PDB entry 6OMM | electron microscopy, 3.17 A resolution | chains B and C of the 6 polymer chains in the assembly

== Chain B ==
Protein: Guanine nucleotide-binding protein G(I)/G(S)/G(T) subunit beta-1
From: Homo sapiens
UniProtKB: P62873 (GBB1_HUMAN); residues 2-340 here = UniProt positions 2-340
Sequence (353 residues; numbered -12 to 340; the number before each row is that of its first residue; numbers below 1 keep their minus sign (His-12 is residue -12)):
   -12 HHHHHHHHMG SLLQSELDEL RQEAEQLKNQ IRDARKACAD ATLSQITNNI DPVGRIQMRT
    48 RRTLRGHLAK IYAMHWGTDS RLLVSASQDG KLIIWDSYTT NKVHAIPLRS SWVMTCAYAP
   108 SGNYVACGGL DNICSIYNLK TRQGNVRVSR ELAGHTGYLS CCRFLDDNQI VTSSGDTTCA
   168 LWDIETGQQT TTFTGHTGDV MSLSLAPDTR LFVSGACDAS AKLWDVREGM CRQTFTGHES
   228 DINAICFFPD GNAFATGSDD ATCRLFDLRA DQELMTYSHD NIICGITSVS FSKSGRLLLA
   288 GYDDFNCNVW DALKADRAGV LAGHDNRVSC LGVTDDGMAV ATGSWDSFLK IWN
Disordered / not traced: -12 to 4
Sequence notes: expression tag (-12 to 1); engineered mutation Glu6 (Gln in P62873), Gln130 (Glu in P62873), Asp237 (Asn in P62873)
Swiss-Prot annotation at these positions:
  - modified residue: Ser2 (N-acetylserine), His266 (Phosphohistidine)
  - natural variant: Leu30 (L30F: In MRD42; uncertain significance), Arg52 (R52G: In MRD42), Gly64 (G64V: In MRD42), Asp76 (D76E: In MRD42; D76G: In MRD42), Gly77 (G77S: In MRD42), Lys78 (K78R: In MRD42), Ile80 (I80N: In MRD42; I80T: In MRD42), His91 (H91R: In MRD42; uncertain significance), Ala92 (A92T: In MRD42), Pro94 (P94S: In MRD42), Leu95 (L95P: In MRD42), Arg96 (R96L: In MRD42), 5 further natural variant entries in UniProt

== Chain C ==
Protein: Guanine nucleotide-binding protein G(I)/G(S)/G(O) subunit gamma-2
From: Homo sapiens
UniProtKB: P59768 (GBG2_HUMAN); numbering as in UniProt (aligned over 2-68)
Sequence (67 residues; row label = number of the first residue in the row):
     2 ASNNTASIAQ ARKLVQQLKM EANIDRIKVS KAAADLMAYC EAHAKEDPLL TPVPASQNPF
    62 REKKFFC
Disordered / not traced: 2-8, 63-68
Sequence notes: engineered mutation Gln17 (Glu in P59768), Gln58 (Glu in P59768)
Swiss-Prot annotation at these positions:
  - modified residue: Ala2 (N-acetylalanine), Cys68 (Cysteine methyl ester)
  - lipidation: Cys68 (S-geranylgeranyl cysteine)

== Interface between chain B and chain C ==
Contacting residue pairs - 72 pairs, chain B then chain C:
  Leu7(B) - Ala12(C)  hydrophobic
  Leu7(B) - Arg13(C)
  Leu7(B) - Val16(C)
  Ala11(B) - Val16(C)  hydrophobic
  Ala11(B) - Leu19(C)
  Leu14(B) - Val16(C)
  Leu14(B) - Leu19(C)  hydrophobic
  Leu14(B) - Lys20(C)
  Ile18(B) - Glu22(C)
  Ile18(B) - Ala23(C)  hydrophobic
  Cys25(B) - Lys29(C)
  Cys25(B) - Val30(C)
  Ala26(B) - Val30(C)  hydrophobic
  Asp27(B) - Lys29(C)  salt bridge
  Asp27(B) - Ser31(C)
  Ala28(B) - Val30(C)
  Ala28(B) - Ser31(C)
  Leu30(B) - Ala34(C)  hydrophobic
  Ile43(B) - Leu50(C)
  Ile43(B) - Leu51(C)
  Met45(B) - Leu50(C)  hydrophobic
  Arg48(B) - Asn59(C)
  Arg48(B) - Phe61(C)  hydrogen bond (side chain-backbone)
  Arg49(B) - Phe61(C)
  Arg49(B) - Arg62(C)
  Ser84(B) - Phe61(C)
  Tyr85(B) - Pro60(C)
  Tyr85(B) - Phe61(C)  hydrophobic
  Met217(B) - Met21(C)  hydrophobic
  Cys218(B) - Gln18(C)
  Cys218(B) - Met21(C)
  Arg219(B) - Glu22(C)
  Thr221(B) - Gln18(C)  hydrogen bond
  Phe235(B) - Leu37(C)  hydrophobic
  Phe235(B) - Tyr40(C)  hydrophobic
  Pro236(B) - Tyr40(C)  hydrogen bond (backbone-side chain)
  Asp237(B) - Tyr40(C)
  Asp254(B) - Ala33(C)
  Arg256(B) - Asp26(C)
  Arg256(B) - Ile28(C)  hydrogen bond (backbone-backbone)
  Arg256(B) - Ala33(C)
  Ala257(B) - Arg27(C)
  Ala257(B) - Ile28(C)
  Asp258(B) - Glu22(C)
  Asp258(B) - Arg27(C)  salt bridge
  Gln259(B) - Val30(C)
  Leu261(B) - Val30(C)  hydrophobic
  Ser279(B) - Asp48(C)  hydrogen bond
  Lys280(B) - Glu47(C)  salt bridge
  Lys280(B) - Asp48(C)
  Ser281(B) - Tyr40(C)
  Ser281(B) - His44(C)  hydrogen bond (side chain-backbone)
  Ser281(B) - Ala45(C)
  Ser281(B) - Glu47(C)
  Ser281(B) - Asp48(C)
  Arg283(B) - Cys41(C)
  Arg283(B) - Leu51(C)
  Leu284(B) - Leu50(C)  hydrophobic
  Leu284(B) - Leu51(C)  hydrophobic
  Leu300(B) - Leu37(C)  hydrophobic
  Leu300(B) - Cys41(C)  hydrophobic
  Gly324(B) - Pro49(C)
  Gly324(B) - Leu50(C)
  Met325(B) - Pro49(C)  hydrophobic
  Met325(B) - Leu50(C)
  Met325(B) - Val54(C)  hydrophobic
  Met325(B) - Asn59(C)
  Met325(B) - Pro60(C)
  Ala326(B) - Phe61(C)  hydrophobic
  Ile338(B) - Phe61(C)  hydrophobic
  Asn340(B) - Asn59(C)  hydrogen bond
  Asn340(B) - Phe61(C)
Also at the interface, not in a pair above, chain B (50 interface residues in all): Glu10, Lys15, Arg22, Ile37, Val40, Gln220, Ala240, Gly282, Leu286, Asp323, Val327
Also at the interface, not in a pair above, chain C (36 interface residues in all): Ile9, Ile25, Asp36, Met38

== Overview ==
50 residues of chain B and 36 residues of chain C are in contact; the contacts include 7 hydrogen bonds and 3
salt bridges. Among the polar pairs are Asp27(B)-Lys29(C), Asp258(B)-Arg27(C) and Lys280(B)-Glu47(C).
Chain B is Guanine nucleotide-binding protein G(I)/G(S)/G(T) subunit beta-1 and chain C is Guanine
nucleotide-binding protein G(I)/G(S)/G(O) subunit gamma-2, both from Homo sapiens; the structure, Cryo-EM
structure of formyl peptide receptor 2/lipoxin A4 receptor in complex with Gi, was determined by electron
microscopy.
